Entry 4A13 (electron microscopy, 11.30 A resolution (very low resolution: no residue pairs are listed; an interface is given only as per-side residue counts)); this record covers chains M and O of the 16 polymer chains in the assembly.

# Chain M (and O)
Protein: T-complex protein 1 subunit beta
From: Bos taurus
Notes: chain O of this document is another copy of the same molecule, construct and numbering; everything in this record applies to it too
Reference sequence: Q3ZBH0 (TCPB_BOVIN); residues 1-513 here correspond to UniProt positions 14-526 (UniProt number = residue number + 13)
Sequence (513 residues; row label = number of the first residue in the row):
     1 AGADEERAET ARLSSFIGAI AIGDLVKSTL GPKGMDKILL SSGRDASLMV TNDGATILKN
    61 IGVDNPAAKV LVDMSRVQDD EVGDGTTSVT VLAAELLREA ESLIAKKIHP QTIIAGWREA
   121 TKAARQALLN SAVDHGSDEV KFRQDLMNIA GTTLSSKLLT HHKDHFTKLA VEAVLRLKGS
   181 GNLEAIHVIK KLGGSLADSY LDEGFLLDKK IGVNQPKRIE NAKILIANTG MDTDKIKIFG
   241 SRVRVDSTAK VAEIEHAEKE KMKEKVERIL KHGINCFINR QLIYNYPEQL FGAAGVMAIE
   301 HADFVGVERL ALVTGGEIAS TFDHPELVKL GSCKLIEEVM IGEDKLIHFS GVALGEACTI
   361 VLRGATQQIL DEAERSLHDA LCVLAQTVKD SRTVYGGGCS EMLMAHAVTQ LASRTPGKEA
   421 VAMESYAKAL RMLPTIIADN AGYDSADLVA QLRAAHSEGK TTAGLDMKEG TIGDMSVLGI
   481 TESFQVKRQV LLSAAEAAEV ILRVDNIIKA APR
Curated features (UniProtKB/Swiss-Prot):
  - binding site (ADP): G31, G85, T86, T87, S88, S155, S156, G397, E482, K487
  - binding site (ATP): G31, G85, T86, T87, E482, K487
  - binding site (Mg(2+)): D84
  - modified residue: S47 (Phosphoserine), K141 (N6-acetyllysine), K168 (N6-acetyllysine), S247 (Phosphoserine), T248 (Phosphothreonine)
  - cross-link: K235 (Glycyl lysine isopeptide (Lys-Gly) (interchain with G-Cter in SUMO2))

# How chain M and chain O interact
At this resolution (11 A) residue pairs are not listed: 30 residues of chain M and 27 of chain O lie at the interface.

# In short
30 residues of chain M and 27 residues of chain O are in contact. From UniProt: 10 ADP-binding residues, 6
ATP-binding residues and Mg2+-binding residue D84(M) on chain M.
Both chains are T-complex protein 1 subunit beta (Bos taurus). Entry 4A13 (model refined against symmetry-free
cryo-EM map of TRiC-ADP) was determined by electron microscopy (same publication as 4A0O, 4A0V and 4A0W).
